Entry 3MQY (X-ray diffraction, 2.00 A resolution); this record covers chains B and C of the 6 polymer chains in the assembly.

# Chain B
Name: SgraIR restriction enzyme
From: Streptomyces griseus
Notes: EC 3.1.21.4
Reference sequence: Q9F6L0 (Q9F6L0_STRGR); numbering as in UniProt (aligned over 2-339)
Chain sequence (338 residues; row label = number of the first residue in the row):
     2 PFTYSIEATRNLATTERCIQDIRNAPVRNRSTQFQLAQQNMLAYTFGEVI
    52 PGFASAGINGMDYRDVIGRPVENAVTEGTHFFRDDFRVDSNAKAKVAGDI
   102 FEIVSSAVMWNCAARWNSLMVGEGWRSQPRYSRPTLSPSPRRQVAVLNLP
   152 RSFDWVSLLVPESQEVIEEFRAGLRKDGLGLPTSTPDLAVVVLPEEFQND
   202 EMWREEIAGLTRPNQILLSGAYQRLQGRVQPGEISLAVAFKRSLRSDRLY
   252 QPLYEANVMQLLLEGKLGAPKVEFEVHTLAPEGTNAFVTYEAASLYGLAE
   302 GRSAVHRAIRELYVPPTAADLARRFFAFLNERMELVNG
Sequence notes: engineered mutation Asp63 (Asn in Q9F6L0)
Bound ions: Mg2+ site 1: Glu103, Asn149, Leu150, Asp188; Mg2+ site 2: Asp188, Phe241 (shared with 1 residue of chain D); Mg2+ site 3: Asp188 (shared with 1 residue of chain D)
From the paper describing this entry:
  - specificity-determining residues: Lys96 (citing earlier work)

# Chain C
Molecule: 7-nt DNA strand
Notes: fragment: cleaved primary site dna, 5-prime fragment
Sequence (7 nucleotides; row label = number of the first residue in the row):
     1 GAGTCCA

# Interface between chain B and chain C
Contacting residue pairs (6; chain B residue first):
  Arg29(B) - DG3(C)  phosphate contact
  Arg31(B) - DC5(C)  base contact
  Arg152(B) - DC6(C)  hydrogen bond to the base
  Arg152(B) - DA7(C)  hydrogen bond to the base
  Ser153(B) - DC6(C)  hydrogen bond to the phosphate
  Ser153(B) - DA7(C)  hydrogen bond to the phosphate

# Summary
The chain B/chain C interface involves 4 residues from each chain; the contacts include 4 hydrogen bonds.
Polar pairs include Arg152(B)-DC6(C), Arg152(B)-DA7(C) and Ser153(B)-DC6(C). Asp188(B) and Phe241(B) form the
Mg2+ site 2. The Mg2+ site 1 is built by Glu103(B), Asn149(B), Leu150(B) and Asp188(B). The paper reports the
specificity determinant Lys96(B).
Here chain B is SgraIR restriction enzyme (Streptomyces griseus) and chain C is a 7-nt DNA strand. Entry 3MQY
(SgrAI with cleaved DNA and Magnesium bound) was determined by X-ray diffraction, deposited together with 3N78
and 3N7B.
